1N54 - chains A and B; structure by X-ray diffraction, 2.72 A resolution.

# Chain A
Protein: 80 kDa nuclear cap binding protein
From: Homo sapiens
UniProtKB: Q09161 (CB80_HUMAN); residue numbers follow UniProt; this construct covers 1-790
Sequence (790 residues; each row starts with the number of its first residue):
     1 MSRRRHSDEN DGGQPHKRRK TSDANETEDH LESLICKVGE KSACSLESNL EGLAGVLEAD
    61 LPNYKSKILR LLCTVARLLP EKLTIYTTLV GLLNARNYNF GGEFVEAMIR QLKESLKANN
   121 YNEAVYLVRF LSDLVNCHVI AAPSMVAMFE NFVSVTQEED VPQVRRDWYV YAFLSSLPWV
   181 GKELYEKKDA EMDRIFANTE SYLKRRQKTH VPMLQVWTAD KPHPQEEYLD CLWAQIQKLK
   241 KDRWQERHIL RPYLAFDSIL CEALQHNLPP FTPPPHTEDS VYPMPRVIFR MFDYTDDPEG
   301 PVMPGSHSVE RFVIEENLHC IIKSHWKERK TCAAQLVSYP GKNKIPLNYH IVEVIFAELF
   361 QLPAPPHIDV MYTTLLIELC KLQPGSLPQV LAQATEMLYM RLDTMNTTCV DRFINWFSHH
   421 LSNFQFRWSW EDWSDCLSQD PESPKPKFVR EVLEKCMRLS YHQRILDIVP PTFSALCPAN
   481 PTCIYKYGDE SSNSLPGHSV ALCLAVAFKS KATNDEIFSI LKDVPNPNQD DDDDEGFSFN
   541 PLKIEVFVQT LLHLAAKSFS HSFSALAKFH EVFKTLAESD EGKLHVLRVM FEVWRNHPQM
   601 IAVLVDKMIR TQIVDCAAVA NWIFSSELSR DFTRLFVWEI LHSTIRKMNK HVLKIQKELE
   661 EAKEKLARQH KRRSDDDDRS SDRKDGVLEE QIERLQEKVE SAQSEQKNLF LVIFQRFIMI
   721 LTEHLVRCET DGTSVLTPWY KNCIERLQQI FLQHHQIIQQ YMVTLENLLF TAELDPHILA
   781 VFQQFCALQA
Unresolved in the structure: 1-23, 527-538, 666-687

# Chain B
Protein: 20 kDa nuclear cap binding protein
From: Homo sapiens
UniProtKB: P52298 (NCBP2_HUMAN); residues 1-156 here = UniProt positions 1-156
Sequence (156 residues; numbered 1 to 156; the number before each row is that of its first residue):
     1 MSGGLLKALR SDSYVELSQY RDQHFRGDNE EQEKLLKKSC TLYVGNLSFY TTEEQIYELF
    61 SKSGDIKKII MGLDKMKKTA CGFCFVEYYS RADAENAMRY INGTRLDDRI IRTDWDAGFK
   121 EGRQYGRGRS GGQVRDEYRQ DYDAGRGGYG KLAQNQ
Unresolved in the structure: 1-5, 127-156

# How chain A and chain B interact
Contacting residue pairs (59; chain A residue first):
  Glu-32(A) with Leu-6(B); Lys-7(B)
  Ile-35(A) with Lys-7(B)
  Cys-36(A) with Lys-7(B), hydrogen bond
  Thr-74(A) with Leu-6(B)
  Val-75(A) with Lys-7(B)
  Leu-78(A) with Leu-9(B)
  Ser-324(A) with Leu-9(B)
  His-325(A) with Leu-9(B)
  Trp-326(A) with Tyr-100(B), hydrogen bond (backbone-side chain)
  Lys-327(A) with Leu-9(B), hydrogen bond (side chain-backbone); Arg-10(B); Ser-11(B); Asp-12(B); Arg-99(B); Tyr-100(B)
  Glu-328(A) with Ser-11(B), hydrogen bond; Asp-12(B), hydrogen bond (side chain-backbone); Ser-13(B), hydrogen bond (side chain-backbone)
  Arg-329(A) with Tyr-14(B); Arg-99(B), hydrogen bond (side chain-backbone); Tyr-100(B), hydrogen bond (side chain-backbone); Asn-102(B), hydrogen bond (side chain-backbone)
  Lys-330(A) with Tyr-14(B)
  Ile-368(A) with Lys-62(B); Ser-63(B); Asn-96(B); Tyr-100(B), hydrophobic
  Val-370(A) with Lys-62(B); Tyr-100(B), hydrophobic
  Met-371(A) with Tyr-100(B)
  Thr-374(A) with Tyr-100(B); Thr-104(B)
  His-419(A) with Leu-59(B); Lys-62(B)
  Asn-423(A) with Thr-104(B); Arg-105(B), hydrogen bond (side chain-backbone)
  Gln-425(A) with Arg-105(B); Asp-108(B)
  Lys-455(A) with Glu-58(B)
  Arg-458(A) with Gln-55(B); Glu-58(B), salt bridge
  Leu-459(A) with Gln-55(B); Glu-58(B)
  Ser-460(A) with Gln-55(B), hydrogen bond (backbone-side chain)
  Arg-464(A) with Asp-108(B), salt bridge
  Ser-558(A) with Glu-54(B)
  Phe-559(A) with Glu-53(B), hydrogen bond (backbone-side chain); Glu-54(B), hydrogen bond (backbone-side chain)
  Ser-560(A) with Glu-53(B), hydrogen bond (backbone-side chain)
  Phe-563(A) with Tyr-57(B)
  Gln-599(A) with Glu-54(B), hydrogen bond (side chain-backbone); Tyr-57(B); Glu-58(B)
  Asp-606(A) with Asp-65(B)
  Lys-607(A) with Lys-67(B), hydrogen bond (side chain-backbone)
  Arg-610(A) with Asp-65(B), salt bridge; Tyr-89(B), hydrogen bond
  Arg-646(A) with Asp-65(B), salt bridge
Also at the interface, not in a pair above, chain A (41 interface residues in all): Leu-79, Asn-415, Ser-422, Tyr-461, Lys-557, Val-603, Ser-643
Also at the interface, not in a pair above, chain B (30 interface residues in all): Ala-8, Ile-101, Gly-103, Asp-107

# Summary
41 residues of chain A face 30 of chain B across their interface, with 17 hydrogen bonds and 4 salt bridges.
Polar contacts include Arg-458(A)/Glu-58(B), Arg-464(A)/Asp-108(B) and Arg-610(A)/Asp-65(B).
Chain A is 80 kDa nuclear cap binding protein and chain B is 20 kDa nuclear cap binding protein, both from
Homo sapiens; the structure, Cap Binding Complex m7GpppG free, was determined by X-ray diffraction.
